PDB entry 7MW4 | electron microscopy, 3.42 A resolution | chains A and D of the 9 polymer chains in the assembly

# Chain A
Name: Spike glycoprotein
From: Severe acute respiratory syndrome coronavirus 2
Reference sequence: P0DTC2 (SPIKE_SARS2); numbering as in UniProt (aligned over 1-1208)
Amino-acid sequence (1288 residues; numbered 1 to 1288; the number before each row is that of its first residue):
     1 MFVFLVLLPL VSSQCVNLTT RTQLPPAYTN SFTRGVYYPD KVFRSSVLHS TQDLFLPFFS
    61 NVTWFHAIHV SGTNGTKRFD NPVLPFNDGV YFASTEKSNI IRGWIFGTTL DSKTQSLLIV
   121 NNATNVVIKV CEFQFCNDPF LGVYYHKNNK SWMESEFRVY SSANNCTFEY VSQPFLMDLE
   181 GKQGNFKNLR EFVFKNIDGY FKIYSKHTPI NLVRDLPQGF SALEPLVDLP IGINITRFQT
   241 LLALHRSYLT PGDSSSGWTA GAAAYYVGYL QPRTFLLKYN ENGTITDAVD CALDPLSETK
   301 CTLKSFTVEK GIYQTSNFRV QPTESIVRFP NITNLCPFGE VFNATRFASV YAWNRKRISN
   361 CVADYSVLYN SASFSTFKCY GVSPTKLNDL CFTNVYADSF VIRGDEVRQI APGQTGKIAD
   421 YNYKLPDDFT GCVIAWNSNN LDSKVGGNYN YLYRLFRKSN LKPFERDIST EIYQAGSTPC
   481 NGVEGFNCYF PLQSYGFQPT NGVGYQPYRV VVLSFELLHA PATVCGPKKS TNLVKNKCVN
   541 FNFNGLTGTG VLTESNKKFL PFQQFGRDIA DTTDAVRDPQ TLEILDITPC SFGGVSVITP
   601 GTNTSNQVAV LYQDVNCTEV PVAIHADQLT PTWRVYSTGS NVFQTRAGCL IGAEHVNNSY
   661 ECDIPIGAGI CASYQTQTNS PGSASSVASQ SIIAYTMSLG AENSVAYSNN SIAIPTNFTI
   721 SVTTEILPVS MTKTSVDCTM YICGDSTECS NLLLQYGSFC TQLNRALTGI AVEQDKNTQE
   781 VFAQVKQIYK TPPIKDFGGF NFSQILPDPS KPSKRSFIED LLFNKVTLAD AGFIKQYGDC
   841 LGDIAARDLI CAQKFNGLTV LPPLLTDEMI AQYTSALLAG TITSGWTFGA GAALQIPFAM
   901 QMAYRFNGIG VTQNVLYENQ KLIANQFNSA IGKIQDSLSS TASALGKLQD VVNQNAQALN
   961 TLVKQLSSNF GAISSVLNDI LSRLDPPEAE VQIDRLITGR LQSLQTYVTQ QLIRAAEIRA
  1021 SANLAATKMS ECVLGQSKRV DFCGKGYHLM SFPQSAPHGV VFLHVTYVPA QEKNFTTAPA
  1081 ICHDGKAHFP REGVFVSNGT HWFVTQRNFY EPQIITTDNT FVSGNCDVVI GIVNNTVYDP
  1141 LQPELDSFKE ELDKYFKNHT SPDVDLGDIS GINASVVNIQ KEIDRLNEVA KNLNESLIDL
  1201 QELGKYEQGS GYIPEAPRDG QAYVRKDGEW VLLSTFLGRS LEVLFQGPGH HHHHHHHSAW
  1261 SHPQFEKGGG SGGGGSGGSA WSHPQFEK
Unresolved in the structure: 1-26, 68-78, 96-97, 142-156, 177-186, 246-262, 621-640, 676-689, 828-853, 1146-1288
Sequence notes: conflict G682 (Arg in P0DTC2), S683 (Arg in P0DTC2), S685 (Arg in P0DTC2), P986 (Lys in P0DTC2), P987 (Val in P0DTC2); expression tag (1209-1288)
Cystine bridges: C131-C166, C291-C301, C336-C361, C379-C432, C391-C525, C480-C488, C538-C590, C617-C649, C662-C671, C738-C760, C743-C749, C1032-C1043, C1082-C1126
Covalently attached groups: N-acetylglucosamine (NAG) linked to N61, N122, N165, N234, N282, N331, N343, N603, N616, N657, N709, N717, N801, N1074, N1098, N1134
Curated features (UniProtKB/Swiss-Prot):
  - region: N280 to C301 (Putative superantigen), R403 to D405 (Integrin-binding motif), N448 to F456 (Immunodominant HLA epitope recognized by the CD8+), P681, A684 (Putative superantigen), S816 to Y837 (Fusion peptide 1), K835 to F855 (Fusion peptide 2), D1163 to E1202 (Heptad repeat 2)
  - site: R815, S816 (Cleavage)
  - glycosylation: N17 (N-linked (GlcNAc...) (complex) asparagine), N61 (N-linked (GlcNAc...) (hybrid) asparagine), N74 (N-linked (GlcNAc...) (complex) asparagine), N122 (N-linked (GlcNAc...) (hybrid) asparagine), N149 (N-linked (GlcNAc...) (complex) asparagine), N165 (N-linked (GlcNAc...) (complex) asparagine), N234 (N-linked (GlcNAc...) (high mannose) asparagine), N282 (N-linked (GlcNAc...) (complex) asparagine), T323 (O-linked (GalNAc) threonine), S325 (O-linked (HexNAc...) serine), N331 (N-linked (GlcNAc...) (complex) asparagine), N343 (N-linked (GlcNAc...) (complex) asparagine), N603 (N-linked (GlcNAc...) (hybrid) asparagine), N616 (N-linked (GlcNAc...) (complex) asparagine), N657 (N-linked (GlcNAc...) (complex) asparagine), T676 (O-linked (GlcNAc...) threonine), T678 (O-linked (GlcNAc...) threonine), N709 (N-linked (GlcNAc...) (high mannose) asparagine), N717 (N-linked (GlcNAc...) (hybrid) asparagine), N801 (N-linked (GlcNAc...) (hybrid) asparagine) and 6 more in UniProt

# Chain D
Name: Fab of antibody clone 6, heavy chain
From: Homo sapiens
Notes: antibody fragment or engineered binder
Amino-acid sequence (237 residues; numbered 1 to 237; the number before each row is that of its first residue):
     1 MERHWIFLFL LSVTAGVHSQ VQLQQSAAEL ARPGASVKMS CKASGYTFTS YTMHWVKQRP
    61 GQGLEWIGYI NPTSGYTEYN QNFKDKTTLT ADKSSSTAYM QLNSLTSEDS AVYYCAREGH
   121 RVGPAYWGQG TLVTVSAAST KGPSVFPLAP SSKSTSGGTA ALGCLVKDYF PEPVTVSWNS
   181 GALTSGVHTF PAVLQSSGLY SLSSVVTVPS SSLGTQTYIC NVNHKPSNTK VDKKVEP
Unresolved in the structure: 1-20, 153-157
Cystine bridges: C41-C115, C164-C220

# Chain A / chain D interface
Contacting residue pairs (17):
  G482(A) - S50(D)
  V483(A) - T49(D)
  V483(A) - S50(D)
  V483(A) - N71(D)
  V483(A) - T73(D)
  E484(A) - S50(D)  hydrogen bond (backbone-backbone)
  E484(A) - Y51(D)
  E484(A) - T52(D)  hydrogen bond (backbone-backbone)
  E484(A) - E118(D)
  E484(A) - G119(D)
  E484(A) - H120(D)  hydrogen bond (side chain-backbone)
  E484(A) - R121(D)
  G485(A) - T52(D)
  G485(A) - E118(D)
  F486(A) - Y69(D)
  Y489(A) - R121(D)
  Q493(A) - R121(D)  hydrogen bond
Other interface residues (no listed pair), chain A (10 interface residues in all): L455, F456, C480

# In short
Chain A and chain D form an interface of 10 and 11 residues respectively; the contacts include 4 hydrogen
bonds. Among the polar pairs are E484(A)-H120(D), Q493(A)-R121(D) and E484(A)-S50(D). Covalently linked
N-acetylglucosamine: at N61(A), N122(A), N165(A), N234(A), N282(A) and N331(A) and 10 more.
Chain A is Spike glycoprotein (Severe acute respiratory syndrome coronavirus 2) and chain D is Fab of antibody
clone 6, heavy chain (Homo sapiens); the structure, Structure of the SARS-CoV-2 Spike trimer with one RBD down
in complex with the Fab fragment ..., was determined by electron microscopy, deposited together with 7MW2,
7MW3, 7MW5 and 7MW6.
